PDB entry 5UAT | X-ray diffraction, 1.92 A resolution | chains C and D of the 5 polymer chains in the assembly

# Chain C (and D)
Molecule: Pyrroline-5-carboxylate reductase 1, mitochondrial
From: Homo sapiens
Notes: EC 1.5.1.2; chain D of this document is another copy of the same molecule, construct and numbering; everything in this record applies to it too
Reference sequence: P32322 (P5CR1_HUMAN); numbering as in UniProt (aligned over 1-300)
Chain sequence (322 residues; row label = number of the first residue in the row; numbers below 1 keep their minus sign (Met-21 is residue -21)):
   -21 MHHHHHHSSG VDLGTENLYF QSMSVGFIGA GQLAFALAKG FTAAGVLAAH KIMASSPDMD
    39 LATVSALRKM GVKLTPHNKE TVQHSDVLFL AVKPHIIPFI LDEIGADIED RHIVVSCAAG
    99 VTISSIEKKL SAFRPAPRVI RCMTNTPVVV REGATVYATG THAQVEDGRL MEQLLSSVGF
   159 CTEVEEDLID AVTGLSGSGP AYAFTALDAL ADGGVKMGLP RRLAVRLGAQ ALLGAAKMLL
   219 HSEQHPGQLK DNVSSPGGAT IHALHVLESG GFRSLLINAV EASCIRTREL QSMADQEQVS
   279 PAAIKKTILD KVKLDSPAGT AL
Disordered / not traced: -21 to -4, 274-300 (chain D: -21 to -6, 274-300)
Construct notes: initiating methionine (-21); expression tag (-20 to 0)
Swiss-Prot annotation at these positions:
  - binding site (NADP(+)): Ile6 to Leu11, Ser34, Asn56, Ala69 to Pro72, Cys95 to Ala97
  - binding site (NADPH): Ala8, Gln10, Leu11, Ser34, Asp36, Asn56, Val70, Lys71, Ala97, Asn230
  - binding site (L-proline): Glu164, Ala237, Thr238
  - modified residue: Ser2 (N-acetylserine), Ser278 (Phosphoserine)
  - natural variant: Arg119 (R119G: In ARCL2B; R119H: In ARCL2B), Ala179 (A179T: In ARCL2B), Gly206 (G206R: In ARCL2B; G206W: In ARCL2B), Gly248 (G248E: In ARCL3B), Arg251 (R251H: In ARCL3B), Ala257 (A257T: In ARCL3B), Arg266 (R266Q: In ARCL2B)
  - mutagenesis: Glu221 (E221A: Reduced enzyme activity), Thr238 (T238A: Decreased pyrroline-5-carboxylate reductase activity)
Small-molecule neighbours: NADPH (NDP; NADPH dihydro-nicotinamide-adenine-dinucleotide phosphate): Ile6, Gly7, Ala8, Gly9, Gln10, Leu11, Ala12, Ser33, Ser34, Pro35, Asp36, Met37, Asp38, Asn56, Ala69, Val70, Lys71, Pro72, Ile74, Ile78, Cys95, Ala96, Ala97, Met121, Thr122, Asn123, Thr124, Gly175
From the paper describing this entry:
  - binding site for NADPH: Leu11, Ser34 to Ala40, Asn56, Val70, Ile78, Asn230
  - conformationally variable residues (order/disorder transition): Ser34 to Ala40
  - mutagenesis - T238A (10-fold): decreased catalytic activity on l-P5C
  - catalytic residues: Thr238

# How chain C and chain D interact
Pairs across the interface (184):
  Gln10(C) - Asn230(D)  hydrogen bond
  Thr124(C) - Met216(D)
  Pro125(C) - Gly212(D)
  Pro125(C) - Ala213(D)
  Pro125(C) - Met216(D)
  Val127(C) - Met216(D)  hydrophobic
  Val128(C) - Gly212(D)
  Val128(C) - Lys215(D)  hydrogen bond (backbone-side chain)
  Val128(C) - Met216(D)  hydrophobic
  Glu130(C) - Gln208(D)  hydrogen bond (backbone-side chain)
  Glu130(C) - Leu211(D)
  Glu130(C) - Gly212(D)
  Glu130(C) - Lys215(D)
  Gly131(C) - Gln208(D)  hydrogen bond (backbone-side chain)
  Ala132(C) - Gln208(D)
  Phe158(C) - Arg204(D)
  Phe158(C) - Leu205(D)  hydrophobic
  Phe158(C) - Gln208(D)
  Leu166(C) - Gly196(D)
  Leu166(C) - Leu197(D)
  Leu166(C) - Pro198(D)
  Ala169(C) - Met195(D)
  Ala169(C) - Leu197(D)  hydrophobic
  Val170(C) - Leu197(D)  hydrophobic
  Val170(C) - Leu205(D)  hydrophobic
  Leu173(C) - Leu188(D)
  Leu173(C) - Leu197(D)  hydrophobic
  Leu173(C) - Ala202(D)
  Leu173(C) - Leu205(D)  hydrophobic
  Ser174(C) - Leu205(D)
  Gly175(C) - Val231(D)
  Ser176(C) - Thr238(D)  hydrogen bond
  Pro178(C) - Ala213(D)  hydrophobic
  Ala179(C) - Thr238(D)
  Ala179(C) - Leu242(D)
  Tyr180(C) - Leu188(D)  hydrophobic
  Tyr180(C) - Ala241(D)
  Tyr180(C) - Leu245(D)  hydrophobic
  Ala181(C) - Leu210(D)  hydrophobic
  Ala181(C) - Ala213(D)  hydrophobic
  Phe182(C) - Ala213(D)
  Phe182(C) - Met216(D)  hydrophobic
  Phe182(C) - Pro224(D)
  Phe182(C) - Leu227(D)  hydrophobic
  Phe182(C) - Lys228(D)
  Thr183(C) - Lys228(D)
  Thr183(C) - Leu242(D)
  Thr183(C) - Phe250(D)
  Thr183(C) - Arg251(D)
  Ala184(C) - Phe250(D)
  Ala184(C) - Leu254(D)  hydrophobic
  Leu185(C) - Leu217(D)  hydrophobic
  Asp186(C) - His223(D)  salt bridge
  Asp186(C) - Arg251(D)  salt bridge
  Ala187(C) - Arg251(D)
  Ala187(C) - Leu254(D)  hydrophobic
  Ala187(C) - Ile255(D)
  Leu188(C) - Leu173(D)
  Leu188(C) - Tyr180(D)  hydrophobic
  Leu188(C) - Leu254(D)  hydrophobic
  Leu188(C) - Val258(D)  hydrophobic
  Asp190(C) - Ile255(D)
  Gly191(C) - Ile255(D)
  Gly191(C) - Val258(D)
  Gly192(C) - Val258(D)
  Lys194(C) - Glu259(D)  salt bridge
  Met195(C) - Ala169(D)
  Met195(C) - Glu259(D)
  Met195(C) - Cys262(D)  hydrophobic
  Met195(C) - Arg266(D)  hydrogen bond (backbone-side chain)
  Gly196(C) - Leu166(D)
  Leu197(C) - Leu166(D)
  Leu197(C) - Ala169(D)  hydrophobic
  Leu197(C) - Val170(D)  hydrophobic
  Leu197(C) - Leu173(D)  hydrophobic
  Ala202(C) - Leu173(D)
  Arg204(C) - Phe158(D)
  Arg204(C) - Leu218(D)
  Leu205(C) - Ala132(D)  hydrophobic
  Leu205(C) - Phe158(D)  hydrophobic
  Leu205(C) - Val170(D)  hydrophobic
  Leu205(C) - Leu173(D)  hydrophobic
  Leu205(C) - Ser174(D)
  Gly206(C) - Leu173(D)
  Ala207(C) - Ala214(D)
  Ala207(C) - Leu218(D)  hydrophobic
  Gln208(C) - Glu130(D)  hydrogen bond (side chain-backbone)
  Gln208(C) - Gly131(D)  hydrogen bond (side chain-backbone)
  Gln208(C) - Ala132(D)
  Gln208(C) - Phe158(D)
  Gln208(C) - Leu218(D)
  Ala209(C) - Ser174(D)
  Leu210(C) - Ala181(D)  hydrophobic
  Leu210(C) - Leu210(D)  hydrophobic
  Leu211(C) - Glu130(D)
  Leu211(C) - Ala214(D)
  Leu211(C) - Lys215(D)
  Leu211(C) - Leu218(D)  hydrophobic
  Gly212(C) - Pro125(D)
  Gly212(C) - Glu130(D)
  Ala213(C) - Pro125(D)
  Ala213(C) - Pro178(D)  hydrophobic
  Ala213(C) - Ala181(D)  hydrophobic
  Ala213(C) - Phe182(D)
  Ala214(C) - Ala207(D)
  Ala214(C) - Leu211(D)
  Lys215(C) - Val128(D)  hydrogen bond (side chain-backbone)
  Lys215(C) - Glu130(D)
  Lys215(C) - Leu211(D)
  Met216(C) - Thr124(D)  hydrogen bond
  Met216(C) - Pro125(D)
  Met216(C) - Val127(D)  hydrophobic
  Met216(C) - Val128(D)  hydrophobic
  Met216(C) - Phe182(D)  hydrophobic
  Leu217(C) - Leu185(D)  hydrophobic
  Leu218(C) - Arg204(D)
  Leu218(C) - Ala207(D)  hydrophobic
  Leu218(C) - Gln208(D)
  Leu218(C) - Leu211(D)  hydrophobic
  His223(C) - Asp186(D)  salt bridge
  His223(C) - Arg199(D)
  Pro224(C) - Phe182(D)
  Pro224(C) - Asp186(D)
  Pro224(C) - Arg199(D)
  Leu227(C) - Phe182(D)  hydrophobic
  Lys228(C) - Phe182(D)
  Val231(C) - Thr124(D)
  Val231(C) - Ala179(D)  hydrophobic
  Gly235(C) - Arg264(D)  hydrogen bond (backbone-side chain)
  Gly236(C) - Arg264(D)
  Ala237(C) - Ser261(D)
  Ala237(C) - Arg264(D)
  Ala237(C) - Thr265(D)
  Thr238(C) - Ser176(D)  hydrogen bond
  Thr238(C) - Ala179(D)
  His240(C) - Arg264(D)
  Ala241(C) - Tyr180(D)
  Ala241(C) - Ala257(D)
  Ala241(C) - Ser261(D)
  Leu242(C) - Ala179(D)
  Leu242(C) - Thr183(D)
  Val244(C) - Asn256(D)
  Val244(C) - Ala257(D)  hydrophobic
  Val244(C) - Ala260(D)  hydrophobic
  Leu245(C) - Tyr180(D)  hydrophobic
  Leu245(C) - Leu253(D)
  Leu245(C) - Ala257(D)  hydrophobic
  Gly248(C) - Leu253(D)
  Phe250(C) - Thr183(D)
  Phe250(C) - Ala184(D)
  Phe250(C) - Phe250(D)  hydrophobic
  Phe250(C) - Leu253(D)
  Phe250(C) - Leu254(D)  hydrophobic
  Arg251(C) - Thr183(D)
  Arg251(C) - Asp186(D)  salt bridge
  Arg251(C) - Ala187(D)
  Leu253(C) - Leu245(D)
  Leu253(C) - Gly248(D)
  Leu253(C) - Phe250(D)
  Leu253(C) - Leu253(D)  hydrophobic
  Leu254(C) - Ala184(D)  hydrophobic
  Leu254(C) - Ala187(D)  hydrophobic
  Leu254(C) - Phe250(D)  hydrophobic
  Ile255(C) - Ala187(D)
  Ile255(C) - Asp190(D)
  Ile255(C) - Gly191(D)
  Asn256(C) - Val244(D)
  Ala257(C) - Ala241(D)
  Ala257(C) - Val244(D)
  Ala257(C) - Leu245(D)  hydrophobic
  Val258(C) - Leu188(D)  hydrophobic
  Val258(C) - Gly191(D)
  Val258(C) - Gly192(D)
  Glu259(C) - Lys194(D)  salt bridge
  Glu259(C) - Met195(D)
  Ser261(C) - Ala237(D)
  Ser261(C) - Ala241(D)
  Cys262(C) - Met195(D)  hydrophobic
  Arg264(C) - Gly235(D)  hydrogen bond (side chain-backbone)
  Arg264(C) - Gly236(D)
  Arg264(C) - Ala237(D)
  Arg264(C) - His240(D)  hydrogen bond
  Thr265(C) - Ala237(D)
  Arg266(C) - Met195(D)  hydrogen bond (side chain-backbone)
Also at the interface, not in a pair above, chain C (93 interface residues in all): Lys71, Asn123, Val134, Thr160, Val162, Gly177, Pro198, Leu201, Val203, His219, Gly249, Ala260, Ile263, Leu268
Also at the interface, not in a pair above, chain D (94 interface residues in all): Asn123, Val134, Thr160, Val162, Gly177, Leu201, Val203, Gly206, Ala209, His219, Pro234, Glu246, Gly249, Ile263, Leu268

# Overview
93 residues of chain C face 94 of chain D across their interface, with 15 hydrogen bonds and 6 salt bridges.
Polar contacts include Asp186(C)-His223(D), Asp186(C)-Arg251(D) and Lys194(C)-Glu259(D). Bound to chain C:
NADPH. From the paper: the catalytic residue Thr238(C); T238A of chain C reduces catalytic activity on l-P5C.
Chain C and chain D are both Pyrroline-5-carboxylate reductase 1, mitochondrial (Homo sapiens); the structure,
Structure of human PYCR-1 complexed with NADPH, was determined by X-ray diffraction (same publication as 5UAU,
5UAV, 5UAW and 5UAX).
